Entry 7YIB (X-ray diffraction, 2.18 A resolution); this record covers chain A.

# Chain A
Molecule: CD-NTase-associated protein 4
Source organism: Enterobacter cloacae
Notes: EC 3.1.-.-
UniProtKB: P0DUD5 (CAP4_ENTCL); residues 1-499 here = UniProt positions 1-499
Sequence (500 residues; each row starts with the number of its first residue; numbering starts at 0):
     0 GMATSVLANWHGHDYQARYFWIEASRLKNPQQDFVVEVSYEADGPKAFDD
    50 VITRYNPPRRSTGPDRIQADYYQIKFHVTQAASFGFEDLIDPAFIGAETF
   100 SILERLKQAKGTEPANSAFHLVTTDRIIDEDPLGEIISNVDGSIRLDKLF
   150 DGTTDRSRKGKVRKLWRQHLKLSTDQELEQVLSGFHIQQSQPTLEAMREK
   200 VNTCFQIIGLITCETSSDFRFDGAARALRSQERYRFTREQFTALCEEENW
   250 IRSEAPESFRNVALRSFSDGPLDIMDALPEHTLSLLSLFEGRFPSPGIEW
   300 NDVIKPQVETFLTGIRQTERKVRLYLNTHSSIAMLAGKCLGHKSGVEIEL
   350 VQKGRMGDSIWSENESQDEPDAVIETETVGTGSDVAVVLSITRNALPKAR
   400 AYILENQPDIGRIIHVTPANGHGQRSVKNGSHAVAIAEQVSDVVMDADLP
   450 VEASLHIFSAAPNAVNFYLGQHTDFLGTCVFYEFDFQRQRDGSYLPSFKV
Unresolved in the structure: 0-4
Sequence notes: expression tag (0)
Modified residues: Mse1 (selenomethionine); Mse196, Mse274, Mse333, Mse355, Mse444 (selenomethionine; parent Met)
Curated features (UniProtKB/Swiss-Prot):
  - active site: Asp49, Gln72, Lys74
  - binding site (Mg(2+)): Asp49, Ile73
  - mutagenesis: Mse1 to His10 (Required for nuclease activity, still binds cAAG), Lys74 (K74A: Loss of nuclease activity, still binds cAAG. No longer protects against phage T2), Asn326 (N326A: Slight reduction in DNase activity), His328 (H328A: No change in DNase activity), Gln351 (Q351A: Reduces binding of cAAG about 2.4-fold, significantly reduced protection against phage T2. Complete loss of cAAG binding ...), Arg354 (R354A: Complete loss of cAAG binding; when associated with A-351, loss of resistance to T2), Thr391 to Arg392 (Complete loss of cAAG binding; when associated with A-351, loss of resistance to T2), Phe483 (F483A: Reduced DNase activity), Tyr493 (Y493A: Greatly reduced DNase activity)

# Summary
Curated annotation (UniProt) lists 3 active-site residues, Mg2+-binding residues Asp49 and Ile73 and 19
mutagenesis sites.
Chain A is CD-NTase-associated protein 4 (Enterobacter cloacae); the structure, Crystal structure of wild-type
Cap4 SAVED domain-containing receptor from Enterobacter cloacae, was determined by X-ray diffraction (same
publication as 7YIA).
